8TVS - chains M and T of the 16 polymer chains in the assembly; structure by electron microscopy, 4.40 A resolution (low resolution: residue-level contacts below are approximate; hydrogen-bond / salt-bridge calls are withheld).

== Chain M ==
Name: DNA repair and recombination protein RAD26
Organism: Saccharomyces cerevisiae
Sequence (434 residues; numbered 298 to 797; 66 numbers in that range are skipped by the numbering (no residue carries them; nothing is unmodelled there); the number before each row is that of its first residue; X marks 434 residues of unknown identity (built as UNK)):
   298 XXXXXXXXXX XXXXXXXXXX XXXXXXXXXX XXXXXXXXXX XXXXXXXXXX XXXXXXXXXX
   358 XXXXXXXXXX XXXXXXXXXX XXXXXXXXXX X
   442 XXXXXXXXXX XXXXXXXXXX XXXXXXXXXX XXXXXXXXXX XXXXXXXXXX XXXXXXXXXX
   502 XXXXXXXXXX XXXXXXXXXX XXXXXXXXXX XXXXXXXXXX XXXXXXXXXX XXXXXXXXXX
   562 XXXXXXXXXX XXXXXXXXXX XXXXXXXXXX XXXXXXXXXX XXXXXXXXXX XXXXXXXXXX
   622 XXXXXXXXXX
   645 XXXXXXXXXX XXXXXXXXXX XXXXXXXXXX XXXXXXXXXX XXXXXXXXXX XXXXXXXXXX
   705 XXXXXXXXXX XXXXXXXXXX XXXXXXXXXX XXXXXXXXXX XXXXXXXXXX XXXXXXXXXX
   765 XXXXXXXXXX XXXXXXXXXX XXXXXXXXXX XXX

== Chain T ==
Molecule: TS (47-nt DNA)
Sequence (47 nucleotides; numbered 1 to 47; the number before each row is that of its first residue):
     1 CGCTCTGCTC CTTCTCCCAT CCTCTCGATG GCTATGAGAT CAACTAG
Unresolved in the structure: 47

== Interface between chain M and chain T ==
Chain T residues in contact with chain M, 8 residues: DG30, DG31, DT35, DG36, DA37, DG38, DA39, DT40

== Summary ==
Chain M and chain T make no direct contact in this assembly.
Here chain M is DNA repair and recombination protein RAD26 (Saccharomyces cerevisiae) and chain T is TS (47-nt
DNA). Entry 8TVS (Cryo-EM structure of backtracked Pol II in complex with Rad26) was determined by electron
microscopy together with 8TUG, 8TVP, 8TVQ, 8TVV, 8TVW, 8TVX and 8TVY from the same study.
